Entry 8UDL (electron microscopy, 2.37 A resolution); this record covers chains A and C of the 5 polymer chains in the assembly.

Chain A:
Molecule: DNA polymerase subunit gamma-1
Organism: Homo sapiens
Notes: EC 2.7.7.7
UniProtKB: P54098 (DPOG1_HUMAN); residues 1-1239 here = UniProt positions 1-1239
Amino-acid sequence (1239 residues; row label = number of the first residue in the row):
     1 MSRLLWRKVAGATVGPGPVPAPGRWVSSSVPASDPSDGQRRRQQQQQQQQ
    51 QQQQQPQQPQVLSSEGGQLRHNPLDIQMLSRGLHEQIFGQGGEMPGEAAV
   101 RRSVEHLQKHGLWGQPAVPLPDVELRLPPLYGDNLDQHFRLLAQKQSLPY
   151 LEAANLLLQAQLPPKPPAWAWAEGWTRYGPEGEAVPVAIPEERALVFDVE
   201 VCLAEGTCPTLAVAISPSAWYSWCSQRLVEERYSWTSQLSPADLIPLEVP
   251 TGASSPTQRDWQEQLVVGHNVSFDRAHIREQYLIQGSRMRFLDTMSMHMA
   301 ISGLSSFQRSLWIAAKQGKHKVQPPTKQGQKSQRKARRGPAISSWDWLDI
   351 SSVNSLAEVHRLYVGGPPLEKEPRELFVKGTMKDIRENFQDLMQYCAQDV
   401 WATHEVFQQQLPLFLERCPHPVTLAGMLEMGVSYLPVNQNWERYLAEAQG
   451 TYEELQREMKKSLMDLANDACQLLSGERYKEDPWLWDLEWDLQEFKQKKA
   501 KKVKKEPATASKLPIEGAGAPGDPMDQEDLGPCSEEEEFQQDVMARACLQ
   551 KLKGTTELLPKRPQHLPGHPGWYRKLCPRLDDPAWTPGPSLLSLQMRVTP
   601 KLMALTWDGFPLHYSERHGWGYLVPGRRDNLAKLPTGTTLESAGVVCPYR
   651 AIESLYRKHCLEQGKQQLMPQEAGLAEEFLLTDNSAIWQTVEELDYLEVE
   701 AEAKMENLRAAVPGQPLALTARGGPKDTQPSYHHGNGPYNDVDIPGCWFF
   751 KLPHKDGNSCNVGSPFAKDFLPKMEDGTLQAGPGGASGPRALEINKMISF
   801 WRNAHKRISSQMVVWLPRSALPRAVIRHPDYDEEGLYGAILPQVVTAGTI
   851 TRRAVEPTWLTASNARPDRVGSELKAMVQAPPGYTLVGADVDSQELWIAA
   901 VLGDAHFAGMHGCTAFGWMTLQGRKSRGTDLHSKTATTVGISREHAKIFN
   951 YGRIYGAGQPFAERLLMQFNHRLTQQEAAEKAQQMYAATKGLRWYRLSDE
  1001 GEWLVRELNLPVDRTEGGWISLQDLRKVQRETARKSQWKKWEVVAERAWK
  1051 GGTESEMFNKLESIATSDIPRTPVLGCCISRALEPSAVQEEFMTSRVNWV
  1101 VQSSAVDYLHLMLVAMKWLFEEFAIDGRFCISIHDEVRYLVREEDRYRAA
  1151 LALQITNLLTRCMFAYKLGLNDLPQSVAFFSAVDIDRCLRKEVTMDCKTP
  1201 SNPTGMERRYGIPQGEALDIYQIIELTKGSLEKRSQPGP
Unresolved in the structure: 1-68, 252-259, 317-341, 500-529, 632-644, 664-729, 998-1048, 1236-1239
Disulfides: Cys418-Cys1077
UniProt features mapped onto this chain:
  - region: Gln43 to Gln55 (Does not contribute to polymerase and exonuclease enzymatic activities), Thr858 to Asn864 (Trigger loop)
  - motif: Val196 to Glu200 (Exo I), Val267 to Arg275 (Exo II), Tyr395 to Thr403 (Exo III), Val887 to Leu896 (Pol A), Arg943 to Gly958 (Pol B), His1134 to Val1141 (Pol C)
  - active site: Asp198 (Exonuclease activity)
  - binding site (DNA): Ser306, Ser593, Lys806, Thr849, Thr1094, Ser1095
  - binding site (RNA): Arg579, His754, Gly763, Lys768, Ser863, Arg869
  - binding site (a 2'-deoxyribonucleoside 5'-triphosphate): Asp890, Val891, Ser893, Glu895, Arg943, Lys947, Tyr951, Asp1135
  - binding site (Mg(2+)): Asp890, Val891, Asp1135
  - site (Critical for replication fidelity and mismatch recognition): Arg853, Gln1102
  - natural variant: Arg3 (R3P: In PEOB1 and SANDO), Gln55 (Q55QQ; Q55QQQ), Arg227 (R227W: In PEOB1 and MTDPS4B), Arg232 (R232G: In MTDPS4A; R232H: In LS), Leu244 (L244P: In MTDPS4A), Thr251 (T251I: In PEOB1, MTDPS4A and MTDPS4B), Gly268 (G268A: In PEOB1), Arg275 (R275Q: Found in a patient with epileptic encephalopathy, developmental delay and moderate intellectual disability; uncertain significance), His277 (H277L: In PEOB1; uncertain significance), Gly303 (G303R: In MTDPS4A), Leu304 (L304R: In PEOB1 and SANDO; L304SANDO: In PEOB1), Ser305 (S305R: In MTDPS4A), 52 further natural variant entries in UniProt
  - mutagenesis: Asp198 (D198A: Abolishes exonuclease activity; when associated with A-200. Decreases polymerase exonucleolytic proofreading by 30-fold for the T:G mismatch and by 14-fold for the A:A mismatch ...), Glu200 (E200A: Abolishes exonuclease activity; when associated with A-198. Decreases polymerase exonucleolytic proofreading by 30-fold for the T:G mismatch and by 14-fold for the A:A mismatch ...), Asp274 (D274A: Unable to idle at the 5'-end of the nascent DNA strand. Continues DNA synthesis into double-stranded DNA past the 5'-end creating a flap structure that cannot be ligated), Lys498 (K498C: Decreases processive DNA synthesis), Lys499 (K499C: Decreases processive DNA synthesis), Lys501 (K501C: Decreases processive DNA synthesis), Val543 to Leu558 (Markedly decreases the stimulation by POLG2, resulting in impaired processive DNA synthesis), Leu549 (L549N: Decreases processive DNA synthesis), Leu552 (L552N: Decreases processive DNA synthesis), Lys553 (K553N: Decreases processive DNA synthesis), Arg853 (R853A: Abolishes primer DNA extention in the presence of dNTPs. Impairs intrinsic polymerase processivity. Enhances exonuclease activity leading to primer DNA degradation), Asp890 (D890N: Abolishes DNA polymerase activity), 1 further mutagenesis entry in UniProt
What the authors report for this chain:
  - conformationally variable residues (side-chain flip): Tyr955
  - contacts within the chain: Arg853-His1134
  - catalytic residues: Asp1135
  - mutagenesis - R853A: abolished catalytic activity

Chain C:
Molecule: DNA polymerase subunit gamma-2, mitochondrial
Organism: Homo sapiens
Notes: EC 2.7.7.7
UniProtKB: Q9UHN1 (DPOG2_HUMAN); residues 1-485 here = UniProt positions 1-485
Amino-acid sequence (485 residues; each row starts with the number of its first residue):
     1 MRSRVAVRACHKVCRCLLSGFGGRVDAGQPELLTERSSPKGGHVKSHAEL
    51 EGNGEHPEAPGSGEGSEALLEICQRRHFLSGSKQQLSRDSLLSGCHPGFG
   101 PLGVELRKNLAAEWWTSVVVFREQVFPVDALHHKPGPLLPGDSAFRLVSA
   151 ETLREILQDKELSKEQLVAFLENVLKTSGKLRENLLHGALEHYVNCLDLV
   201 NKRLPYGLAQIGVCFHPVFDTKQIRNGVKSIGEKTEASLVWFTPPRTSNQ
   251 WLDFWLRHRLQWWRKFAMSPSNFSSSDCQDEEGRKGNKLYYNFPWGKELI
   301 ETLWNLGDHELLHMYPGNVSKLHGRDGRKNVVPCVLSVNGDLDRGMLAYL
   351 YDSFQLTENSFTRKKNLHRKVLKLHPCLAPIKVALDVGRGPTLELRQVCQ
   401 GLFNELLENGISVWPGYLETMQSSLEQLYSKYDEMSILFTVLVTETTLEN
   451 GLIHLRSRDTTMKEMMHISKLKDFLIKYISSAKNV
Unresolved in the structure: 1-66, 220-227, 356-367
UniProt features mapped onto this chain:
  - modified residue: Ser38 (Phosphoserine)
  - natural variant: Arg182 (R182W: In MTDPS16), Gly416 (G416A: No functional deficit), Asp433 (D433Y: In MTDPS16B), Gly451 (G451E: In PEOA4)

Chain A / chain C interface:
Residue-residue contacts - 15 pairs, chain A then chain C:
  Arg232(A) - Glu449(C)
  Tyr233(A) - Thr447(C)
  Tyr233(A) - Leu448(C)  hydrogen bond (backbone-backbone)
  Tyr233(A) - Glu449(C)  hydrogen bond (backbone-backbone)
  Ser234(A) - Leu448(C)  hydrogen bond (backbone-backbone)
  Thr236(A) - Glu394(C)  hydrogen bond
  Leu530(A) - Asp326(C)
  Leu530(A) - Gly327(C)  hydrogen bond (backbone-backbone)
  Leu530(A) - Arg328(C)
  Gly531(A) - Arg246(C)  hydrogen bond (backbone-side chain)
  Pro532(A) - Trp251(C)
  Cys533(A) - Trp251(C)
  Ser534(A) - Trp251(C)
  Ser534(A) - Phe254(C)
  Glu538(A) - Phe254(C)
Other interface residues (no listed pair), chain A (11 interface residues in all): Trp235
Other interface residues (no listed pair), chain C (17 interface residues in all): Gln250, Arg257, His258, Asn450, Gly451, His467, Ile468

Summary:
11 residues of chain A face 17 of chain C across their interface; the contacts include 6 hydrogen bonds. Polar
pairs include Thr236(A)-Glu394(C), Gly531(A)-Arg246(C) and Tyr233(A)-Leu448(C). The paper reports the
catalytic residue Asp1135(A); R853A of chain A abolishes catalytic activity.
Here chain A is DNA polymerase subunit gamma-1 and chain C is DNA polymerase subunit gamma-2, mitochondrial,
both from Homo sapiens. Entry 8UDL (Human Mitochondrial DNA Polymerase Gamma Binary Complex) was determined by
electron microscopy together with 8UDK from the same study.
